PDB entry 8OER | electron microscopy, 3.00 A resolution | chains A and B of the 6 polymer chains in the assembly

[Chain A (and B)]
Molecule: Mucin-5B
From: Homo sapiens
Notes: chain B of this document is another copy of the same molecule, construct and numbering; everything in this record applies to it too
Reference sequence: Q9HC84 (MUC5B_HUMAN); residue numbers follow UniProt; this construct covers 26-785
Chain sequence (760 residues; each row starts with the number of its first residue):
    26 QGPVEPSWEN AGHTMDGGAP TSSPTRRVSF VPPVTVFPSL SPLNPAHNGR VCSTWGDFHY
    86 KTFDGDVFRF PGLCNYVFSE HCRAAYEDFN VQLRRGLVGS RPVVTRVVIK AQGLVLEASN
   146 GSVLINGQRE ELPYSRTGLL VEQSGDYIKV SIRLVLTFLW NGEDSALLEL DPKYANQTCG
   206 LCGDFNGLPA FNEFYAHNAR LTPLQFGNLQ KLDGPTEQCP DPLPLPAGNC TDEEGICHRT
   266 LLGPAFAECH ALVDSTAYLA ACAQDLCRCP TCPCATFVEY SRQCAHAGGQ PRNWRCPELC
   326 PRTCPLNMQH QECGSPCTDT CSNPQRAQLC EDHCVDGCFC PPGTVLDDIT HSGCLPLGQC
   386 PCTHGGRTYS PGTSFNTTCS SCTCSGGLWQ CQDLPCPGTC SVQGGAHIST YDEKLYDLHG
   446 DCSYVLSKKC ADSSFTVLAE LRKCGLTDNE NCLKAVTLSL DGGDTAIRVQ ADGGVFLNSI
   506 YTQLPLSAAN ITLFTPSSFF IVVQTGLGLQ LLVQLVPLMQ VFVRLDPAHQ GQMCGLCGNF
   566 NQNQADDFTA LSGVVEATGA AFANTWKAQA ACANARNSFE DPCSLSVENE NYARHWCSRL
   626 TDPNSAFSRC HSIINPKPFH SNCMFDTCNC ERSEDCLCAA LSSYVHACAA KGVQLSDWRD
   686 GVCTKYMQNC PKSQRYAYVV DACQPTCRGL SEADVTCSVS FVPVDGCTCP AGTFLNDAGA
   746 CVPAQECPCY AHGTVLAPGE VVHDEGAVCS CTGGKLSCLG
Not modelled in the structure: 26-70
Disulfides: C77-C207, C99-C244, C107-C204, C255-C292, C262-C287, C274-C309, C294-C297, C299-C325, C329-C363, C338-C359, C342-C355, C346-C385, C365-C379, C387-C409, C404-C421, C407-C416, C425-C562, C447-C597, C455-C559, C469-C477, C608-C653, C622-C648, C635-C673, C655-C661, C663-C688, C695-C732, C708-C722, C712-C752, C734-C746, C754-C776, C774-C783
Glycans and other covalent adducts: N-acetylglucosamine (NAG) linked to N145, N201, N401, N515
Metal / ion sites: Ca2+ site 1: D89, D209, N211, L213, E218; Ca2+ site 2: D437, N564, N566, N568, D571
Curated features (UniProtKB/Swiss-Prot):
  - binding site (Cu(2+)): E194, H311, H358
  - glycosylation (N-linked (GlcNAc...) asparagine): N145, N201, N254, N401, N515

[Interface between chain A and chain B]
Residue-residue contacts - 28 pairs, chain A then chain B:
  E105(A) with L610(B)
  E112(A) with S609(B)
  N115(A) with L610(B)
  Q117(A) with L610(B), hydrogen bond (side chain-backbone)
  R131(A) with E613(B), salt bridge
  K135(A) with S609(B), hydrogen bond (side chain-backbone); V612(B)
  L234(A) with L471(B), hydrophobic
  L237(A) with S611(B)
  P240(A) with E613(B); N614(B); Y617(B), hydrophobic; S658(B), hydrogen bond (backbone-side chain)
  L471(A) with L234(B), hydrophobic
  S609(A) with E112(B); K135(B), hydrogen bond (backbone-side chain)
  L610(A) with E105(B); N115(B); Q117(B)
  S611(A) with L237(B)
  V612(A) with K135(B)
  E613(A) with R131(B), salt bridge; P240(B)
  N614(A) with P240(B)
  Y617(A) with P240(B), hydrophobic; T241(B)
  R657(A) with Q243(B)
  S658(A) with P240(B), hydrogen bond (side chain-backbone)
Interface residues without a listed pair, chain A (24 interface residues in all): V133, V140, G239, T241, E605
Interface residues without a listed pair, chain B (25 interface residues in all): C107, A109, V133, V140, G239

[In short]
24 residues of chain A face 25 of chain B across their interface; the contacts include 5 hydrogen bonds and 2
salt bridges. Polar pairs include R131(A)-E613(B), Q117(A)-L610(B) and K135(A)-S609(B). Covalently linked
N-acetylglucosamine: at N145(A), N201(A), N401(A) and N515(A).
Chain A and chain B are both Mucin-5B (Homo sapiens); the structure, MUC5B amino acids 26-1435, was determined
by electron microscopy.
